8Z4V - chains A and E of the 16 polymer chains in the assembly; structure by electron microscopy, 1.70 A resolution.

== Chain A ==
Protein: Light-harvesting protein B:800-850 subunit beta
From: Ectothiorhodospira haloalkaliphila ATCC 51935
Reference sequence: W8KQR0 (W8KQR0_9GAMM); numbering as in UniProt (aligned over 1-46)
Amino-acid sequence (46 residues; row label = number of the first residue in the row):
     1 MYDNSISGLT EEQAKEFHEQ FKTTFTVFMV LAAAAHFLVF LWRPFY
Unresolved in the structure: 1-3
Residues lining bound ligands:
  - Anhydrorhodovibrin (A1L0S): Gln-13, Glu-16, Phe-17, Gln-20, Phe-21, Thr-24, Phe-25, Phe-28
  - bacteriochlorophyll a (BCL), molecule 1: His-18, Phe-21, Lys-22, Phe-25, Thr-26, Met-29, His-36, Phe-45, Tyr-46
  - bacteriochlorophyll a (BCL), molecule 2: Gln-20, Thr-23, Thr-24, Val-27
  - bacteriochlorophyll a (BCL), molecule 3: Phe-21, Phe-25, Phe-28, Met-29, Ala-32, His-36, Val-39, Phe-45, Tyr-46
  - bacteriochlorophyll a (BCL), molecule 4: Thr-24, Val-27, Phe-28, Leu-31, Ala-32, Ala-35, His-36, Val-39, Trp-42

== Chain E ==
Protein: Light-harvesting protein B-800/850 alpha chain
From: Ectothiorhodospira haloalkaliphila ATCC 51935
Reference sequence: W8KE12 (W8KE12_9GAMM); numbering as in UniProt (aligned over 1-70)
Amino-acid sequence (70 residues; each row starts with the number of its first residue):
     1 MSEYRPSKPS NPRDDWKLWL VVNPGTWLMP ILMAVLVVAL VVHAFVYSND NYNPLTFDAS
    61 AEVAAEEAAE
Unresolved in the structure: 1-2, 58-70
Ion coordination: bacteriochlorophyll a Mg near Asp-15 (its only coordinating residue here)
Residues lining bound ligands:
  - Anhydrorhodovibrin (A1L0S), molecule 1: Lys-17, Leu-18, Leu-20, Val-21
  - Anhydrorhodovibrin (A1L0S), molecule 2: Leu-28, Leu-32, Val-35, Val-38, Val-41, Val-42, Phe-45
  - Anhydrorhodovibrin (A1L0S), molecule 3: Leu-36, Ala-39, Leu-40, His-43, Tyr-47
  - bacteriochlorophyll a (BCL), molecule 1: Asn-11, Pro-12, Asp-15, Leu-18, Trp-19
  - bacteriochlorophyll a (BCL), molecule 2: Leu-18, Trp-19, Ile-31, Val-35, Val-38, Ala-39, Val-42, His-43, Val-46, Tyr-52
  - bacteriochlorophyll a (BCL), molecule 3: Met-29, Leu-32, Met-33, Leu-36, Tyr-47, Pro-54, Leu-55
  - bacteriochlorophyll a (BCL), molecule 4: Leu-32, Val-35, Leu-36, Ala-39, His-43, Val-46, Tyr-47, Tyr-52, Pro-54

== How chain A and chain E interact ==
Pairs across the interface (8):
  Ile-6(A) with Asn-23(E); Gly-25(E)
  Arg-43(A) with Phe-57(E)
  Pro-44(A) with Phe-57(E)
  Phe-45(A) with Pro-54(E); Thr-56(E)
  Tyr-46(A) with Pro-54(E), hydrogen bond (backbone-backbone); Thr-56(E), hydrogen bond (backbone-side chain)
Interface residues without a listed pair, chain E (6 interface residues in all): Pro-24

== In short ==
Chain A and chain E form an interface of 5 and 6 residues respectively; the contacts include 2 hydrogen bonds.
Polar pairs include Tyr-46(A)/Thr-56(E) and Tyr-46(A)/Pro-54(E). One bacteriochlorophyll a molecule and one
Anhydrorhodovibrin molecule are bound between chain A and chain E.
Chain A is Light-harvesting protein B:800-850 subunit beta and chain E is Light-harvesting protein B-800/850
alpha chain, both from Ectothiorhodospira haloalkaliphila ATCC 51935; the structure, LH2 complex from
Ectothiorhodospira haloalkaliphila at near-atomic resolution, was determined by electron microscopy.
